Entry 8P2M (electron microscopy, 3.82 A resolution); this record covers chains B and I of the 9 polymer chains in the assembly.

== Chain B (and I) ==
Molecule: NAD(+) hydrolase tir-1
From: Caenorhabditis elegans
Notes: EC 3.2.2.6; chain I of this document is another copy of the same molecule, construct and numbering; everything in this record applies to it too
Reference sequence: Q86DA5 (SARM1_CAEEL); residues 162-872 here correspond to UniProt positions 216-926 (UniProt number = residue number + 54)
Amino-acid sequence (738 residues; row label = number of the first residue in the row):
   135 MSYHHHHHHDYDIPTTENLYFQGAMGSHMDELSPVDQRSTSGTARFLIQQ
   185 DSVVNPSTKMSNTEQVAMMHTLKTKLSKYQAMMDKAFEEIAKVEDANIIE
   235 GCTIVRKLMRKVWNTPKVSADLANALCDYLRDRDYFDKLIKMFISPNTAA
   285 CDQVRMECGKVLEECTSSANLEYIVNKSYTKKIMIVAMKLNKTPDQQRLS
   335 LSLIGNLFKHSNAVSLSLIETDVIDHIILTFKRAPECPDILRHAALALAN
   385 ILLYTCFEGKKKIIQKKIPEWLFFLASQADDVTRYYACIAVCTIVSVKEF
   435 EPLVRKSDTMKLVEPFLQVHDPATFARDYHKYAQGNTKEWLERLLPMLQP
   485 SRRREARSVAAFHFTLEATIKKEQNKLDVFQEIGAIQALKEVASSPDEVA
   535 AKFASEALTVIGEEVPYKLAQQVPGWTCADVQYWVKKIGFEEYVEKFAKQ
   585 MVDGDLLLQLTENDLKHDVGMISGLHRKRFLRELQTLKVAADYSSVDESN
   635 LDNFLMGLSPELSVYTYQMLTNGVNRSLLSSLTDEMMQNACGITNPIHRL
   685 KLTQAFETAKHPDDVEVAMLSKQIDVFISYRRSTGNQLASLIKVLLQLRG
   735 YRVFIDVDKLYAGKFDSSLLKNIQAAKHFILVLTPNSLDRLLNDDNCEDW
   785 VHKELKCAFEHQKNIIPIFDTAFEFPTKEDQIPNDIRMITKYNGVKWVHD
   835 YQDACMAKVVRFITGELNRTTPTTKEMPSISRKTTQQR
Disordered / not traced: 135-193, 696-706, 850-872
Sequence notes: initiating methionine (135); expression tag (136-161)
UniProt features mapped onto this chain:
  - active site: E788
  - binding site (NAD(+)): R715, R716
From the paper describing this entry:
  - catalytic residues: E788

== Chain B / chain I interface ==
Residue-residue contacts (18):
  V741(B) with K842(I), hydrogen bond (backbone-side chain)
  D742(B) with K842(I), salt bridge
  L744(B) with N827(I); F846(I)
  Y745(B) with N827(I); F846(I)
  A746(B) with N798(I); N827(I), hydrogen bond (backbone-side chain); F846(I)
  G747(B) with I799(I); Y826(I); N827(I), hydrogen bond (backbone-backbone)
  K748(B) with K825(I); Y826(I); N827(I), hydrogen bond (backbone-side chain)
  F749(B) with K825(I), hydrogen bond (backbone-backbone); N827(I)
  D750(B) with N827(I)
Interface residues without a listed pair, chain I (8 interface residues in all): M822

== In short ==
9 residues of chain B face 8 of chain I across their interface, with 5 hydrogen bonds and 1 salt bridge. Polar
pairs include D742(B)-K842(I), V741(B)-K842(I) and A746(B)-N827(I). Curated annotation (UniProt) lists
active-site residue E788(B) and NAD+-binding residues R715(B) and R716(B) on chain B. The paper reports the
catalytic residue E788(B).
Chain B and chain I are both NAD(+) hydrolase tir-1 (Caenorhabditis elegans); the structure, C. elegans TIR-1
protein, was determined by electron microscopy together with 8P2L from the same study.
